8DXP - chains A and B of the 7 polymer chains in the assembly; structure by electron microscopy, 3.70 A resolution.

== Chain A ==
Protein: Volume-regulated anion channel subunit LRRC8C, Volume-regulated anion channel subunit LRRC8A
Organism: Homo sapiens
Reference sequence: chimeric construct of Q8TDW0, Q8IWT6: residues 1-176 from Q8TDW0 (LRC8C_HUMAN) positions 1-183 (same numbers); residues 176-177 from Q8IWT6 positions 182-206 (offset varies); residues 177-802 from Q8TDW0 (LRC8C_HUMAN) positions 206-802 (same numbers)
Amino-acid sequence (825 residues; numbered 1 to 821 plus 61 insertion-coded residues; 57 numbers in that range are skipped by the numbering (no residue carries them; nothing is unmodelled there); the number before each row is that of its first residue; a row labelled like 176A-176Z holds insertion residues (176A, then the next letters in order)):
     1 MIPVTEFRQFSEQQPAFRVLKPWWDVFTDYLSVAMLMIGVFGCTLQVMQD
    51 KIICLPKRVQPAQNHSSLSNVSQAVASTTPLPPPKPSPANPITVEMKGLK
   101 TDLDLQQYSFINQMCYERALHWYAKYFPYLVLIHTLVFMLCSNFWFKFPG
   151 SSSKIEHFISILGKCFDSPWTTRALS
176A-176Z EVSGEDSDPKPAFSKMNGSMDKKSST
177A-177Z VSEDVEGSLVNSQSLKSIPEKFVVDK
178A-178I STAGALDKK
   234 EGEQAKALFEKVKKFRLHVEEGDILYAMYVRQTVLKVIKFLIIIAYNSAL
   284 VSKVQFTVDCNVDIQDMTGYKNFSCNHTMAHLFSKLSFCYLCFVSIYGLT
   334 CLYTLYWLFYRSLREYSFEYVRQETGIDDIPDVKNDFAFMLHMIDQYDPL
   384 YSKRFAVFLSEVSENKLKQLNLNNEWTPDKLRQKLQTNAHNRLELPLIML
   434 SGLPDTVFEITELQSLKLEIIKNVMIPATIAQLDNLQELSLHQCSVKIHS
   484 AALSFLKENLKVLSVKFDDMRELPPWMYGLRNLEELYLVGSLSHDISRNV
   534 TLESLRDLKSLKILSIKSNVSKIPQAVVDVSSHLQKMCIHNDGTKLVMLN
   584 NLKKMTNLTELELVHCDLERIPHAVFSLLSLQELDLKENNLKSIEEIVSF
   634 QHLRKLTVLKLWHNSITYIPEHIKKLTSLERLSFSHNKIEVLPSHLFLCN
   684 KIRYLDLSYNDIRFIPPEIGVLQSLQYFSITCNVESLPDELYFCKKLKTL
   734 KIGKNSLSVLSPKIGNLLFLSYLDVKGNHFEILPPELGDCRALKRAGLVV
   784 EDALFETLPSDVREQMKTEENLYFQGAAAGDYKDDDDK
Not modelled in the structure: 1-15, 60-94, 176A-176Z, 177A-177Z, 178A-178I, 406-821
Differences from the reference sequence: linker (177G); expression tag (803-821)
Curated features (UniProtKB/Swiss-Prot):
  - glycosylation (N-linked (GlcNAc...) asparagine): Asn64, Asn70
  - modified residue: Thr176Z (Phosphothreonine), Ser177B (Phosphoserine), Ser177N (Phosphoserine), Ser177Q (Phosphoserine)
Disulfides: Cys54-Cys308, Cys115-Cys293

== Chain B ==
Protein: Volume-regulated anion channel subunit LRRC8C, Volume-regulated anion channel subunit LRRC8A
Organism: Homo sapiens
Reference sequence: chimeric construct of Q8TDW0, Q8IWT6: residues 1-175 from Q8TDW0 (LRC8C_HUMAN) positions 1-183 (same numbers); residues 175-176 from Q8IWT6 positions 182-206 (offset varies); residues 176-802 from Q8TDW0 (LRC8C_HUMAN) positions 206-802 (same numbers)
Amino-acid sequence (825 residues; each row starts with the number of its first residue; note: 55 numbers in that range are skipped by the numbering (no residue carries them; nothing is unmodelled there); a row labelled like 175A-175Z holds insertion residues (175A, then the next letters in order)):
     1 MIPVTEFRQFSEQQPAFRVLKPWWDVFTDYLSVAMLMIGVFGCTLQVMQD
    51 KIICLPKRVQPAQNHSSLSNVSQAVASTTPLPPPKPSPANPITVEMKGLK
   101 TDLDLQQYSFINQMCYERALHWYAKYFPYLVLIHTLVFMLCSNFWFKFPG
   151 SSSKIEHFISILGKCFDSPWTTRAL
175A-175Z SEVSGEDSDPKPAFSKMNGSMDKKSS
176A-176Z TVSEDVEGSLVNSQSLKSIPEKFVVD
177A-177G KSTAGAL
   231 DKKEGEQAKALFEKVKKFRLHVEEGDILYAMYVRQTVLKVIKFLIIIAYN
   281 SALVSKVQFTVDCNVDIQDMTGYKNFSCNHTMAHLFSKLSFCYLCFVSIY
   331 GLTCLYTLYWLFYRSLREYSFEYVRQETGIDDIPDVKNDFAFMLHMIDQY
   381 DPLYSKRFAVFLSEVSENKLKQLNLNNEWTPDKLRQKLQTNAHNRLELPL
   431 IMLSGLPDTVFEITELQSLKLEIIKNVMIPATIAQLDNLQELSLHQCSVK
   481 IHSAALSFLKENLKVLSVKFDDMRELPPWMYGLRNLEELYLVGSLSHDIS
   531 RNVTLESLRDLKSLKILSIKSNVSKIPQAVVDVSSHLQKMCIHNDGTKLV
   581 MLNNLKKMTNLTELELVHCDLERIPHAVFSLLSLQELDLKENNLKSIEEI
   631 VSFQHLRKLTVLKLWHNSITYIPEHIKKLTSLERLSFSHNKIEVLPSHLF
   681 LCNKIRYLDLSYNDIRFIPPEIGVLQSLQYFSITCNVESLPDELYFCKKL
   731 KTLKIGKNSLSVLSPKIGNLLFLSYLDVKGNHFEILPPELGDCRALKRAG
   781 LVVEDALFETLPSDVREQMKTEENLYFQGAAAGDYKDDDDK
Not modelled in the structure: 1-15, 60-94, 175A-175Z, 176A-176Z, 177A-177G, 406-821
Differences from the reference sequence: linker (176H); expression tag (803-821)
Curated features (UniProtKB/Swiss-Prot):
  - glycosylation (N-linked (GlcNAc...) asparagine): Asn64, Asn70
  - modified residue: Thr176A (Phosphothreonine), Ser176C (Phosphoserine), Ser176O (Phosphoserine), Ser176R (Phosphoserine)
Disulfides: Cys54-Cys308, Cys115-Cys293

== Chain A / chain B interface ==
Contacting residue pairs (34; chain A residue first):
  Trp23(A) with Pro149(B), hydrophobic
  Tyr30(A) with Lys147(B)
  Met37(A) with Leu136(B), hydrophobic
  Ile53(A) with Gln106(B); Gln113(B)
  Cys54(A) with Gln106(B)
  Leu55(A) with Gln106(B); Gln107(B); Phe110(B), hydrophobic
  Arg58(A) with Asp299(B)
  Met96(A) with Lys57(B)
  Lys97(A) with Gly302(B); Tyr303(B)
  Gly98(A) with Thr101(B); Tyr303(B), hydrogen bond (backbone-side chain)
  Leu99(A) with Gln107(B); Asp299(B); Thr301(B), hydrogen bond (backbone-backbone)
  Lys100(A) with Asp102(B), salt bridge
  Thr101(A) with Asp104(B), hydrogen bond; Gln107(B)
  Tyr108(A) with Asp104(B), hydrogen bond; Gln106(B)
  Asn112(A) with Gln106(B), hydrogen bond
  Phe289(A) with Gln113(B); Glu117(B); Arg118(B)
  Asn309(A) with Phe110(B); Gln113(B), hydrogen bond; Met114(B)
  Thr311(A) with Gln113(B)
  His314(A) with Glu117(B), salt bridge
  Leu315(A) with Tyr126(B), hydrophobic
  Lys318(A) with Tyr126(B)
Also at the interface, not in a pair above, chain A (29 interface residues in all): Phe41, Leu45, Gln49, Pro56, Lys57, Thr290, Ser307, Asp381
Also at the interface, not in a pair above, chain B (27 interface residues in all): Val47, Arg58, Leu103, Tyr129, Phe148, Ser153, Met300, Lys304

== Summary ==
29 residues of chain A face 27 of chain B across their interface; the contacts include 6 hydrogen bonds and 2
salt bridges. Among the polar pairs are Lys100(A)-Asp102(B), His314(A)-Glu117(B) and Gly98(A)-Tyr303(B).
Both chains are Volume-regulated anion channel subunit LRRC8C, Volume-regulated anion channel subunit LRRC8A
(Homo sapiens). Entry 8DXP (Structure of LRRC8C-LRRC8A(IL125) Chimera, Class 3) was determined by electron
microscopy (same publication as 8DXN, 8DXO, 8DXQ and 8DXR).
